PDB entry 7AOR | electron microscopy, 3.50 A resolution | chains w and 2 of the 57 polymer chains in the assembly

== Chain w ==
Protein: Protein FYV4, mitochondrial
Organism: Trypanosoma cruzi (strain CL Brener)
UniProtKB: Q4DZS3 (Q4DZS3_TRYCC); residues 1-186 here = UniProt positions 1-186
Chain sequence (186 residues; row label = number of the first residue in the row):
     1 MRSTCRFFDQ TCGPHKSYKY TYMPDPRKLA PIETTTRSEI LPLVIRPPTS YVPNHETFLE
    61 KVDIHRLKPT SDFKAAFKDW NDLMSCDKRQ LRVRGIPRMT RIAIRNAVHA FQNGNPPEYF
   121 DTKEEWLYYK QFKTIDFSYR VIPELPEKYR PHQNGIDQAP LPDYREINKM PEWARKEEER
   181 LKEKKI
Unresolved in the structure: 1-8, 184-186

== Chain 2 ==
Molecule: 8129-nt RNA strand
Organism: Trypanosoma cruzi (strain CL Brener)
Sequence (8129 nucleotides; each row starts with the number of its first residue; numbers below 1 keep their minus sign (U-2588 is residue -2588)):
 -2588 UUUAAUGGGU AAUUUUAAAG CAAGUAAUUA UGAAUUAGGA UAAGAACAGA AUUCCUCAAG
 -2528 UCCCUAAUUG CGAUUAUUUG UUAAGAUCUU UUUGAGGAUA GAUCUAAAAU UACCAAGUCC
 -2468 AAUUUUUGUA UAUGGGCGGG CUAUGAAAAU AUAAAAUUAU AUAUUUUCUA GUUUGAUCGA
 -2408 AAAUGCUUUU CGAUUUGAAA AUUUAAAUUA AAUUUAAGUU UAAUUUUCAA UUUUCAAAAU
 -2348 UUGAAACAAU UUUGGAAUUU UGGUAGGUAU UUUAUUGAUA GGUUUAAAUC ACCGCUGUAU
 -2288 AAAUUUUGGU AGUAAAACUU UUUGUAAUAA UGCGUUUUUA UUAUCAGUUA UUUAUGGGUG
 -2228 UUUGUGAUUU AAAUGUAAUC AGUUUAGUAC AAAUCAUUUU UCUAAAUUAU UUUGAGUUUU
 -2168 GGGAUUUGGA GGUUUGAACU UGAAUUUAAA UUUAGUUUCA AGUCAAGUCG UAUAAAAAAC
 -2108 AUGGCAUUUU UUGUUGCUAU AAGUUUUUUA UAUAACUCUU UGAUUCGAAA UUAAAUUUAA
 -2048 AUUUAGGUUU UAGCUAUUUU AAAUUCCAAC UUGAAAUUUG UUUUGGGUUU UUAUAAUUGA
 -1988 GUUUUAAAUU UUAAAUCCAA AUUUAAAUAG GAUCUUCUUU ACUAAUGAAA AUAUUUUACA
 -1928 AAUCUUUUGC AAAAAUAUUU UAAUUUAGUA AGGAUGGUUG GUAUUUUAAA UUUCGGUUUA
 -1868 AUUUUUAAAA UUUUUUUAUU GACCAAACAU UUUCAAGGUU AGUGGGAAUA GCUAUGACUU
 -1808 UGGUUUAGAU UUAGUUUUAU CAUUGAAUUG UUAUGUAAAG GAUUUGUGGU UAUACAAUAU
 -1748 GUUUAUGUAU GUGUUUAUUA UAUGUACUCG AUUAGAGAAG CUAAACUUAA AUUCAAACCU
 -1688 CCAAUUUCCA AAACUUGAAA CAAUUUUUAG GUGAUUUAUU AAGAAUUGAU UUAAAAUUAU
 -1628 GAAUGUAUAA AUUUUGGUAG UAGGUUUUUU UUGUAAUAAU GUGUUUAUAA AUUGUAACUA
 -1568 AUCUGGUUUA AACUAUUUUU CUAAAUUAUU UUAGGUUUUU UUUGGGACAU GAGAGUUUAA
 -1508 AUUUGAAUUU ACUUUUAAGU UAUCAAUAAA AAACAUGUUU UUUGUGCUAU UAAAAUUUAU
 -1448 AUAAUCUUUU UGACGUCAAA UUUAAAUUUA GGUUUAUUCU AAUUCGAAAC UUUUUGGUUU
 -1388 UUUAAUAAAU AACUCCAAUA AAUCUAAAUU UUUUUAUAGA UCAAACAUUU UUAAGGUUGG
 -1328 UAGGCAUAGU UAUGACUUUC UAGUUUAAUU UAGUUUUAUU UAUUGAAUUG UUAUGUAAAG
 -1268 GAUUUGUGGU UGGGAAUGUU UAUGUUUAUG UUUAUUAUGU GUAUUUUAUU UAAUUAGAAA
 -1208 AGCUUUUAAA AAUUUAAAAU UUGUAAUCCA AAUUUUACCA AUUAAGAAGA AUAUUAUAAU
 -1148 AAUGGGUGUC UUAUAUUUUA AAUAAAUAUU UAAAUUCCGU GUAGUAAAUU UAUUAUUUGU
 -1088 AUUAUUUAUA UAAUAGGUGU AUUAUAUUUA AAUUUUAAAU UUGUUGUUUU AUAUUUAGAU
 -1028 ACAUAUUUAU AGAUUAAUAU AUUUAAAUAA UAUUUUAAAA UUUAUUGAAC UGUAAUUAUU
  -968 AGUUUAAUAU UUUUAGUUUG AUGUUGAAAU AUUUAAUUAA AGAUGUUACA GUUGUUCUAU
  -908 AUGUACCAAA UAAAUAUAGU AAGAUUAUUU UAGUUGAAUU AAUAAAUAAA UAUUUAUUUU
  -848 UCUUUGUAAA UAUUAUGAAC AAUUUAAAAA UUAAUCUGUU UAACUAAAAU GUUAUAUAUA
  -788 AUAAUCUAAG UUAAUUUGAA UAUUAAAAGU ACAAGUAUAA UUUGUAAUUC UAAAGUAUUU
  -728 UAAUGGUAUA UUUUUAGUAG GUAAAUGAAA AGUAUAAAUG GAUAUAACUU AAUAUUUAAU
  -668 AUUUGUUUAA UGAAAAGUAU UUUAUUAUUA UAUUGUAUAG UAUUAUUAUA GUGUAUAGUU
  -608 UUUUAAAAAU AUAAAAAUAU UGUUAAUAAA AUUAUCGUAU UUUAAGUGCG UUUAUUAAAU
  -548 GCGUUUGUCU AAGAUAAUUA UUUAAGAUUA UUCUUGUAAA UAUAUUUAAA UAUUAAUAAU
  -488 UCUUAAAAUA AAAAAAUAUC CUCAAUUGCA AUAUUAUUGU AGCAUAGUAA UUUGUUAACU
  -428 AAAUAUUAAA GUGUUCCAUA GAAAAUUUUU AAAUUACAAC AAAUAAAAUA AAGUAUGAAU
  -368 UAAUAUCAAA AUUUUAAUAA AAAUUAAAAA AUUAAAAUAG GGCAAGUCCU ACUCUCCUUU
  -308 ACAAAGAGAA CAUUAUGAUA UGUAAUUGUA UGUUUGAUUG GGGCAAUACU AUAUUUAUUU
  -248 AUAUAGCAUA AGAACUAUAU UCUUUGAAAU UAUAAAAGGU UCGAGCAGGU UAACAAGCAU
  -188 UAAAAAUAAA UGUGUUUCAU CGUCUACUUA UUACCAUGAU UGAUUGUUCA UCAAAAUAGU
  -128 AAUUCGUUAG UUGGGUUAAA AUCGUUGUAA AGCAGAUUUG UUUAUAUAUU UAAUUUUUAU
   -68 AAUUAAUAAU AAUUAAUAUA AGUACGCAAG GAUUGAUUAU UGAAAAAAGA AAGAAGAAUA
    -8 UAAUUUAUAU AAAUUAUGGU CAAUUGUUAG UAUUCAUAUU AAUUUUUUUA AAUGUUUUAU
    52 CAUUUUAUAA AGGUUUAUUU UUGAAAGAUU UUUUGUAUAA AAUUUUAGGA AUAGUUAAUA
   112 AUAAUUUAUA AUUUUGAUUA GAUUGUUUUG UUAAUGCUAU UAGAUGGGUG UGGAAAAAUA
   172 AAAAAAAUAA UUAAUAUAUA UCAAUAAUAA AUUAAAUUAA UCUAUUAGUC AGAAAUGGAU
   232 GCCAGCCGUU GCGGUAAUUU CUAUGCUUUU AAAUAUUAUA CAAUUAUCAU AUUAAAUUGU
   292 UAAGUGCUGA UUUAACCAAU AAAAAUAUAA AUAAUUUUUA UUUGUUUUUA AACACCAUUA
   352 GGUAUAUGCA AAUAUAAAAU UAUAGUAAUU AUAAAUUAUA UUAUAUUAUA UUUAUUCAUA
   412 UAAUUAAUAG GAUAAUAUUU GUAGUUUUUG AUACCAUGAU AAGGAUUAUA AAUUGAAAGU
   472 GUUAAUAUCA UAAUCAAAAU UUAUUAUUUA UAUUAAAUAU GUAUGUGUAG AUAAAAUAAG
   532 AAAUUAAAAA GGUAUUGUUG CCCACCAAUU UUUAUAAUAA AAAUAACGUG CAGUAAUUAA
   592 UAUAUUUAUA AAAAUAUAUU UUAGCUAAAU UAGAAUCAAU UUAAUAAUUU UAAGUUUUGG
   652 UUGAUUAAAA GAGGAGUUUU UGGAAGGUGG GGAUUUUCAU UUUGAUUUCC CAGAGAACCA
   712 GAGAGGCGGG AACCAGCGUU UUAUUUUUGG GGGAGAGCGG AGCGCGAGGA AAGCCCAUUU
   772 UGAGCAGGAG UUUUUCGGGG GGGAGGGGGC AUUUCUGGCG GAGAACAGAG AUUCUUGUUU
   832 CGGAAGGGGA GCAGGCCCGA CAGAUUUUUG CCAACGCAUU CAGGAGGGGA GCCUUAUUUG
   892 AAGUGCGCUU UCUUUCAAGA GGGGGAGAGA AGGGGAGAAG GGGAAGUGAG AAAUUUAGAA
   952 UUACACGGUG AAAUUAAAUU UUGACUAAAU UAAGGUUGCC CUCUUGUCGU CUCUAUCUCC
  1012 UCCCAACCCC UCUCCCCUUG GAUCCUUCCC CCCAAAACUC CUCGAUGUUU CUUCCCUACC
  1072 CAAAUCACUU CAGCGUUCCC CCGCUACCCA AUCAUCCUCC UACCAAACCC CCCGCCCCCU
  1132 UUACCCUCGC CCCCUCUCUC AAUCCAACUU CUCCUUUCUC AAUCCUCCUC CUCUCCCCAA
  1192 CCCUCUCCCC AAAAUUAAUU CCUCGUCUAA AAUUCCAUUU UGUUUAUAAA AAAAAUUAAG
  1252 UUGAUAUUAA UAUUAUUAAA UAUUCAAAAU UAUUUAUUAA UAUAAAGAAA GAAUAUUUUA
  1312 UUAGUAUAAU AUUAAUGUGU AUAAUGUUAA GUCAAAUUAA AAUGCCAGAU AUGUUAAAAA
  1372 ACAGGCUAUU GUAUUUAUCA AUAGACAAAA AAAUAUGUUU AAAUUUAAAU GUAUAUUUUU
  1432 GUAAUAUGGU UUUGUAAUGC ACAAAAUGAA UAAGGAACAU UUUUGUAUAU UAAUUUAUAU
  1492 GAUACAAAAA AACAUGACUA CAUGAUAAGU ACAAGAGGAG ACAGACGACA GUGUCCACAG
  1552 CACCCGUUUC AGCACAGUUG GAGGAGAGGG GAUAAGAUUU AUUGAUGAAA UUUGUGAUUU
  1612 GCAUCGUGGU ACAGAAAAGU UAUGUGAAUA UAAAAGUGUA GAACAAUGUC UUCCGAUUUC
  1672 GACAGGUUAG AAGAUGGGGA AGAGCAGGCA UUUUGGAGAA GGCGAGGGCG ACGGGCAAGC
  1732 GAAAGAUUUU GAAACUUUCC GAGAAGGGGG AACAGAGGGG UAAGGGGCUC CGGUUUAGAC
  1792 AGAGGAAUUU CGUUGACAAA GAGACAGAAG UUUUGGGGCG AGCAGGCUUU CAGGAAUGGA
  1852 UUCUUGAUGA GGGGGAGGGG AUUUUAAACA GGGAGGAGAG AGAGGGGAAU CGAUAGCGGC
  1912 UUUGGGGCAG AAAGAAUUGA UUAUUUAGAA GGGGGCCGCG AGGAGGGGAG AGUCGAAGGA
  1972 UUUUUGAUUU UUGUGAAGGA GAAGGAAGGG AGCAGAUUCG AACGGGAUAG CGAGAGGGAG
  2032 AAGCAAGGGG GGUUUUUGGG GGUUAAAAGG AAACCAGUUU UAGACCAAAG AAAGGGGGGG
  2092 GCCGGGAAUU CAGCUUUGUG GAACACCCCA AAGGGAUUUG AGGAAUUUUU GGGGGAGCUC
  2152 GACGGCGGGC GGAGCAUUAU UUGAGGAGGG CGGGAGCAGA AGGCUUUCUG AGGAAAGAGG
  2212 GGACCGAGAU CGAUGAAGGU UAUUUUUUGG UUAUUGAGGA UUGUUUAAAA UUGAAUAAAA
  2272 AGGCUUUUUG GAAGGGGAUU UUUGGGGGAC ACCGCCAGAG GAGGAGGGUU UUGGAAGAGU
  2332 UUGUUUUGAG AGGAGGUUUU GAGGGGAGGG GAGAGAGGGA ACGGGAGAGG AACGGACCAG
  2392 AGAGGAGAGU UGAGGAAGGC GGUUUUGAAG GAGAGGGGAG GCUUUCGGAC CAAGGGAAGG
  2452 AAGGGAGGUU AAGAAAAGGA AAAACAAUUU GUGAGGGAGA AGGGUUUUUG GAGGGGUUUU
  2512 GGGAAGAGAG GGGUUUUGGG GAAACCAGAU GAGAUUGUUU GCAGAAACAA AGGGGUUUUU
  2572 GGGCAAAGGA AUACAAUUUG CAGAGGGGGG AGAGCGGAAG GAGGAACACG GGAGGGAAGA
  2632 CAGGAUUUAG GAAGCGAGAG AGAGGAGAGG GGAAAGGGUU UAGUUGGAAU GAAGAGGUAG
  2692 UUUGUAGGAA GUUAAGAAUA AUGGUUAUAA AUUUUAUAUA AAAGCGGAGA AAAAAGAAAG
  2752 GGUCUUUUAA UGUCAGGUUG UUUAUAUAGA AUAUAUGGGG UAGGUUUUAG UUUAGGAUUU
  2812 UUUAUAGCAU UGCAAAUAAU UUGUGGAGUG UGUUUAGCUU GAUUAUUUUU UAGUUGUUUU
  2872 AUUUGUUCAA AUUGAUAUUU UGUAUUAUUU UUAUGAGAUU UUGAUUUGGG UUUUGUGAUA
  2932 AGAAGUGUAC AUAUAUGUUU UACAUCUUUA UUAUAUUUAC UAUUAUAUAU CCAUAUAUUU
  2992 AAGUCAAUAA CGUUAAUAAU AUUGUUUGAC ACACAUAUAU UAGUAUGAUU UAUAGGUUUU
  3052 AUAUUGUUUG UAUUUAUAAU AAUAAUAGCU UUUAUAGGAU AUGUACUGCC UUGUACAAUG
  3112 AUGUCAUACU GAGGUUUAAC GGUGUUUAGU AAUAUUAUAG CAACAGUACC AAUUUUAGGU
  3172 AUAUGAUUAU GUUAUUGAAU UUGGGGAAGU GAAUUUAUAA ACGAUUUUAC AUUAUUAAAG
  3232 UUACAUGUAU UACAUGUGUU AUUACCAUUU AUAUUACUAA UAAUAUUAAU UUUACAUUUA
  3292 UUUUGUCUAC AUUAUUUUAU GAGUUCUGAU GCAUUUUGUG AUAGGUUUGC AUUUUAUUGU
  3352 GAAAGAUUAA GUUUUUGUAU GUGGUUUUAU UUGAGAGAUA UGUUUUUAGC AUUUUCAAUA
  3412 UUAUUAUGUA UGAUGUAUGU UAUAUUUAUA AAUUGGUAUU UUGUAUUUCA UGAGGAAUCU
  3472 UGAGUUAUAG UAGAUACACU AAAAACAUCA GAUAAAAUAU UACCAGAAUG AUUUUUUUUG
  3532 UAUUUAUUCG GUUUUUUAAA GGCAAUCCCA GAUAAGUUUA UGGGUUUGUU UUUAAUGGUU
  3592 AUUUUAUUAU UCUCAUUAUU UUUAUUUAUA UUGAAUUGUA UAUUAUGAUU UGUGUAUUGU
  3652 AGAAGUUCAU UAUUAUGAUU AACAUAUUCG UUAAUAUUAU UUUAUAGUAU AUGAAUGAGU
  3712 GGUUUUUUAG CAUUAUAUGU AGUAUUAGCA UAUCCAAUAU GAAUGGAAUU ACAAUACUGA
  3772 GUAUUAUUAU UAUUUUUGUU GAUAGUGUGU AGGUUAGAUU AGUUUAGAAU AAAAAAAUAA
  3832 GUAUUUUGAU AUUAUUAAAG UAAAAGAGGA AUUUUGGGCG GAAGAGAAGG AGACAGGAGA
  3892 GGAAAUGAAG GAGAAAGGUU UUGAGAGGGG GGUUUUUUGA GGGGAGGAAA AAGAAUUUUG
  3952 AAUUUGAACU AUUUGUUUAA GUUAUGGGAG AGAAGCAAGG AGGAGAAAAG UAGGGGAAUU
  4012 UUGAGGAGAU UCUUGGGGAG AGGCGGGCGG GCGACGGCGG UUUUGAAAAC ACCCAUUUUU
  4072 AGGAGGAUAA GAGGGGAGAA AAGGGGAAAU GGAAUUGGGA AUUGCCUUUG CCAAACUUUU
  4132 AGAAGAAAGA GCAGGAAAGG UUAGGGGGAG GAGAGAAGAA AGGGAAAGUU GUGAUUUUGG
  4192 AGUUAUAGAA UAAGAUCAAA UAAGUUAAUA AUAUCAAAGA AAAGUAUAUA UACGCUAGAA
  4252 CAAAUGAAGA AUAAUAAAUU UUUAAUAUUG AUAAAAGAUA AUUUUACAAC UCAAAAACCA
  4312 AGAAAUUGAU AAGAAAAAAU AAAUAUAUUA ACAAUUAAUC UAAAAUAAAA AAUAUAAAUG
  4372 AUAAUAAGUC AUAUUAUAAA GAAAAAGCCA AUACAAAUAC AAAGGUAACU UAGUUGUAAU
  4432 AAUAGACAGA AAACUUUGAU AAAAAAUCCA AAUACAAUUG GAAUAGCUCC AAUGCAAAGA
  4492 AAGAGACAUG CAAGUAGUAA ACUUAUUAAA AAGUUAUUAA AAAAAGAAAA AAAUAUGAAG
  4552 UUGAUUAAAA AAUAGUUUUC AUUGUAUUUA AAGUCAAAAA UAUUAUAUAU AAUAAAAAAA
  4612 UAGUAUAUAA UAAUAAGUAA UACUAAACUU AUACUAUAAA UUAAGUGAAA AUUUAAAUAU
  4672 AAAUAAAAGA UAUAAUUUUU UGUUGAAAUA AAUAUUAGGA AUAAAAAGCA AAAAUUAUUC
  4732 ACACUUAACA CAAAUAGUAA ACUAACGAUA GCAAAGCUGU UUAAUCCAAU UAAAACGCAU
  4792 GUACAAGAUU GAAAUAAUAG AAGUUUGAUG AAUAAAAUAU AAAAAUAAAU GAAGCUAAUU
  4852 AGUAGAAUUA UUAAUAUAAA ACAAAACAAA AUAUAAAAAG UUAACAUAUA AAUAAAAAUA
  4912 AAGACACCAA GUCUAAUAUA AAGUUGCUCC AUAAACAAAA UUAAAAAGGC GAUGUAUAAU
  4972 UUGAAUAAAA UUAAUAAUGU GUAAAAUAGG CAUAAAAUUC CAAGUCAUUC UUCAUCAAAA
  5032 ACUAAAAAAC AAAAAUCACA UAGGAAAAAA CAGUAGUUUA AUAUCAUAAA AUAUAAUAAU
  5092 AUAAAUAAUA AUAUAAAAUU UAUUAAGUUU AACAUGUAGU AAUAUCAUAG AACUAAAAUU
  5152 UUAUAUCCAA AUCUACUGGA CAUUAAUAAU AAAAAGAGCA AUAAGCUAAA UAUUUCAAAG
  5212 AGGAUUGAUA UAAUAAUAAU AUGAUUAAUA AAUAUAAAUA AGAAUAUAAU AAUGUAUUGA
  5272 AUAAUAAUAA UAAUGAAUAA AAAUCUGGUA UCGAAUGAUA GAAAGCAAAA AAAUAAUGUA
  5332 AAGCAAAAUA AGAAUAAGAG UAUAAAGAUG AAACAAAUAU AAGAAUCUAA UAAUGUUAUU
  5392 CAAAAUAGGU UAAUAAUUAA UAAUCAGAGU AAAUCAAAGC UUAGUAAUGU UAGUGUAGUA
  5452 UAAUCACAUA AGAUAAUAAA GCUGUAGAUA AUAAGAAAUA UAAAUAUGUG UAUGAUAUAU
  5512 AAAAACAAGG AUUUUUUGGG GGUUUAGGG
Unresolved in the structure: -2588 to 0, 395-537, 614-5540

== How chain w and chain 2 interact ==
Pairs across the interface (76):
  Asp9(w) - U28(2)  phosphate contact
  Asp9(w) - A29(2)  hydrogen bond to the phosphate
  Asp9(w) - A33(2)  base contact
  Asp9(w) - U267(2)  base contact
  Asp9(w) - U268(2)  base contact
  Gln10(w) - A29(2)  hydrogen bond to the phosphate
  Gln10(w) - U30(2)  hydrogen bond to the phosphate
  Gln10(w) - U31(2)  hydrogen bond to the phosphate
  Gln10(w) - A266(2)  base contact
  Thr11(w) - A29(2)  phosphate contact
  Thr11(w) - U265(2)  phosphate contact
  Thr11(w) - A266(2)  base contact
  Cys12(w) - U30(2)  phosphate contact
  Cys12(w) - A263(2)  phosphate contact
  Cys12(w) - A264(2)  phosphate contact
  Cys12(w) - U265(2)  phosphate contact
  Gly13(w) - U31(2)  phosphate contact
  Gly13(w) - A263(2)  phosphate contact
  Pro14(w) - U31(2)  phosphate contact
  Pro14(w) - A262(2)  sugar contact
  Pro14(w) - A263(2)  phosphate contact
  His15(w) - U30(2)  hydrogen bond to the phosphate
  His15(w) - U31(2)  salt bridge to the phosphate
  Ser17(w) - A262(2)  hydrogen bond to the base
  Lys19(w) - A200(2)  phosphate contact
  Lys19(w) - A201(2)  salt bridge to the phosphate
  Leu29(w) - A207(2)  base contact
  Arg37(w) - U183(2)  salt bridge to the phosphate
  Leu43(w) - U183(2)  base contact
  Ile64(w) - G45(2)  base contact
  His65(w) - G45(2)  stacking on the base
  His65(w) - U47(2)  salt bridge to the phosphate
  Arg66(w) - G45(2)  hydrogen bond to the base
  Leu67(w) - U44(2)  sugar contact
  Leu67(w) - G45(2)  hydrogen bond to the base
  Asp87(w) - A184(2)  phosphate contact
  Lys88(w) - A184(2)  phosphate contact
  Lys88(w) - A187(2)  salt bridge to the phosphate
  Arg89(w) - A184(2)  base contact
  Arg89(w) - A185(2)  salt bridge to the phosphate
  Arg89(w) - U186(2)  hydrogen bond to the sugar
  Arg92(w) - U186(2)  base contact
  Arg92(w) - A187(2)  base contact
  Arg92(w) - U188(2)  salt bridge to the phosphate
  Arg98(w) - A42(2)  hydrogen bond to the base
  Arg98(w) - A43(2)  hydrogen bond to the base
  Arg98(w) - A187(2)  hydrogen bond to the phosphate
  Arg98(w) - U188(2)  salt bridge to the phosphate
  Met99(w) - A43(2)  sugar contact
  Met99(w) - U44(2)  hydrogen bond to the base
  Arg101(w) - U188(2)  salt bridge to the phosphate
  Arg105(w) - U183(2)  hydrogen bond to the sugar
  Arg105(w) - A184(2)  salt bridge to the phosphate
  Asn106(w) - A180(2)  base contact
  Asn106(w) - A181(2)  sugar contact
  His109(w) - A181(2)  sugar contact
  His109(w) - U182(2)  salt bridge to the phosphate
  His109(w) - U183(2)  sugar contact
  Ala110(w) - A180(2)  sugar contact
  Ala110(w) - A181(2)  sugar contact
  Asn113(w) - A181(2)  hydrogen bond to the phosphate
  Asn115(w) - A180(2)  phosphate contact
  Thr122(w) - G45(2)  hydrogen bond to the base
  Lys123(w) - G45(2)  base contact
  Trp126(w) - G45(2)  sugar contact
  Ile135(w) - A169(2)  base contact
  Ile135(w) - U170(2)  sugar contact
  Asp136(w) - U46(2)  base contact
  Phe137(w) - G45(2)  phosphate contact
  Phe137(w) - U46(2)  base contact
  Ser138(w) - U46(2)  base contact
  Ser138(w) - U47(2)  base contact
  Tyr139(w) - G45(2)  hydrogen bond to the base
  Tyr139(w) - U47(2)  base contact
  Tyr139(w) - U48(2)  phosphate contact
  Ile142(w) - A169(2)  base contact
Other interface residues (no listed pair), chain w (44 interface residues in all): Tyr22, Ser38, Leu41, Ile102, Lys130, Val141
Other interface residues (no listed pair), chain 2 (37 interface residues in all): A32, A41, A53, U179

== In short ==
44 residues of chain w and 37 residues of chain 2 are in contact, with 17 hydrogen bonds, 11 salt bridges and
1 aromatic stacking contact. Polar contacts include Ser17(w)-A262(2), Arg66(w)-G45(2) and Leu67(w)-G45(2).
Chain w is Protein FYV4, mitochondrial and chain 2 is an 8129-nt RNA strand, both from Trypanosoma cruzi
(strain CL Brener); the structure, mt-SSU from Trypanosoma cruzi in complex with mt-IF-3, was determined by
electron microscopy, deposited together with 7ANE, 7AIH and 7AM2.
